7DD7 - chains A and B; structure by electron microscopy, 3.20 A resolution.

# Chain A (and B)
Protein: Calcium-Sensing Receptor
Organism: Gallus gallus
Notes: chain B of this document is another copy of the same molecule, construct and numbering; everything in this record applies to it too
Chain sequence (1069 residues; numbered 1 to 1069; the number before each row is that of its first residue):
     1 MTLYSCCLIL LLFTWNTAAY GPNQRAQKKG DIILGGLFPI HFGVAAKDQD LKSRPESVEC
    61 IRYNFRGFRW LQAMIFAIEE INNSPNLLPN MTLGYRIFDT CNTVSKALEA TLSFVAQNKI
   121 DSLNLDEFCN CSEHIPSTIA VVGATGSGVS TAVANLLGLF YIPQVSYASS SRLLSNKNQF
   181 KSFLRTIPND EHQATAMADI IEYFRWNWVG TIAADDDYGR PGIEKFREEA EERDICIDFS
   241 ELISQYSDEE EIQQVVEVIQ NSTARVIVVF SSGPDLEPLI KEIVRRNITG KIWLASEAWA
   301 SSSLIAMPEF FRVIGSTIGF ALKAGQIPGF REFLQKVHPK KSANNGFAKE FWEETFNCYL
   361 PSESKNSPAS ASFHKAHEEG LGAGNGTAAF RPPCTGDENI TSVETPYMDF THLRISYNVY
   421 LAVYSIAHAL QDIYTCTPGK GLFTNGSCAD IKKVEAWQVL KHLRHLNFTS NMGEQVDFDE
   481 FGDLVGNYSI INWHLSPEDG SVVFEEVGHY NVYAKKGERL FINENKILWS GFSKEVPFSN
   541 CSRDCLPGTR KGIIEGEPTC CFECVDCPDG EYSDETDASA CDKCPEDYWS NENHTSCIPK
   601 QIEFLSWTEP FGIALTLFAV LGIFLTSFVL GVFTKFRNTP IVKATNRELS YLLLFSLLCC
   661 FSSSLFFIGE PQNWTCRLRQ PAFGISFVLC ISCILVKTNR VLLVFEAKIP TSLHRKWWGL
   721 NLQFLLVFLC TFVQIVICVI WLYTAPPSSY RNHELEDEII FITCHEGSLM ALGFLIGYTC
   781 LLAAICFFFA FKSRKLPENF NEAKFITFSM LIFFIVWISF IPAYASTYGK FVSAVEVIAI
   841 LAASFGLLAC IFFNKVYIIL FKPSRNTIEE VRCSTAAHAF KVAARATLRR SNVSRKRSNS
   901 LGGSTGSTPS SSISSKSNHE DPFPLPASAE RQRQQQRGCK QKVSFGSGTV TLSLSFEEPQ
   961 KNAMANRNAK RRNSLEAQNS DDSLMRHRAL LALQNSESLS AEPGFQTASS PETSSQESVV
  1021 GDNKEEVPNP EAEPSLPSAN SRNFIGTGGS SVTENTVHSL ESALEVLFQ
Unresolved in the structure: 1-19, 120-133, 360-391, 707-717, 868-1069 (chain B: 1-21, 123-135, 361-390, 707-717, 868-1069)
Cystine bridges: C60-C101, C236-C560, C358-C394, C436-C448, C541-C561, C545-C564, C567-C581, C584-C597
Glycans and other covalent adducts: N-acetylglucosamine (NAG) linked to N287, N399, N467, N487, N540
Metal / ion sites: Ca2+ site 1 near T100 (its only coordinating residue here); Ca2+ site 2 near S302 (its only coordinating residue here); Ca2+ site 3: G556 (shared with D234(B) of chain B)
Residues lining bound ligands:
  - Evocalcet (H43; 2-[4-[(3S)-3-[[(1R)-1-naphthalen-1-ylethyl]amino]pyrrolidin-1-yl]phenyl]ethanoic acid): Q680, F683, G684, F687, I776, T779, W817, I821, Y824, A825, E836, I840
  - tryptophan (TRP): R66, W70, T145, G146, S147, A168, S169, S170, Y218, S272, E297, A298, I415
Reported in the primary citation:
  - binding site for Evocalcet: Q680, F683, F687, W817, Y824, E836, I840
  - mutagenesis - W817A, Y824A: decreased binding to Evocalcet
  - mutagenesis - Q680A, F683A, F687A, E836A: abolished binding to Evocalcet
  - mutagenesis - S826C/T827C: increased signaling
  - mutagenesis - P822C: decreased signaling
  - mutagenesis - P822C, S826C/T827C: unchanged expression

# How chain A and chain B interact
Pairs across the interface (64):
  Y20(A) - S122(B)
  Q49(A) - R464(B)
  D50(A) - K461(B)  hydrogen bond (backbone-side chain)
  L51(A) - F443(B)
  L51(A) - W457(B)
  L51(A) - L460(B)  hydrophobic
  L51(A) - K461(B)
  L51(A) - R464(B)
  K52(A) - L442(B)
  K52(A) - F443(B)
  K52(A) - T444(B)  hydrogen bond (backbone-backbone)
  S53(A) - W457(B)
  R54(A) - E455(B)  salt bridge
  R54(A) - W457(B)
  P55(A) - Y161(B)  hydrophobic
  P55(A) - W457(B)
  V104(A) - Q179(B)
  S105(A) - L159(B)
  L108(A) - N155(B)
  L112(A) - L112(B)  hydrophobic
  L112(A) - L156(B)  hydrophobic
  L112(A) - L159(B)  hydrophobic
  A152(A) - N155(B)
  N155(A) - L108(B)
  L159(A) - S105(B)
  L159(A) - E109(B)
  Y161(A) - P55(B)  hydrophobic
  R172(A) - D215(B)  salt bridge
  R172(A) - L242(B)
  N178(A) - Y246(B)
  Q179(A) - V104(B)
  D215(A) - R172(B)  salt bridge
  R220(A) - L173(B)
  R227(A) - R227(B)
  S240(A) - R227(B)
  L242(A) - R172(B)
  Y246(A) - N178(B)
  F443(A) - L51(B)
  F443(A) - K52(B)
  T444(A) - K52(B)  hydrogen bond (backbone-backbone)
  E455(A) - R54(B)  salt bridge
  W457(A) - L51(B)
  W457(A) - S53(B)
  W457(A) - R54(B)
  W457(A) - P55(B)
  L460(A) - L51(B)  hydrophobic
  K461(A) - D50(B)  hydrogen bond (side chain-backbone)
  K461(A) - L51(B)
  R464(A) - Q49(B)  hydrogen bond (side chain-backbone)
  R464(A) - L51(B)
  R550(A) - R550(B)
  K551(A) - I553(B)
  K551(A) - E555(B)  salt bridge
  I553(A) - I553(B)  hydrophobic
  I553(A) - S579(B)
  E555(A) - K551(B)  salt bridge
  G556(A) - D234(B)
  E557(A) - T559(B)
  D577(A) - E555(B)
  S579(A) - I553(B)  hydrogen bond (side chain-backbone)
  S819(A) - S819(B)  hydrogen bond
  S826(A) - S826(B)
  S826(A) - T827(B)
  T827(A) - S826(B)
Other interface residues (no listed pair), chain A (53 interface residues in all): G21, E109, L156, F160, L173, E224, D234, L442, G552, T559
Other interface residues (no listed pair), chain B (51 interface residues in all): A152, F160, R220, E224, S240, G556, E557, D577

# In short
53 residues of chain A face 51 of chain B across their interface; the contacts include 7 hydrogen bonds and 6
salt bridges. Polar pairs include R54(A)-E455(B), R172(A)-D215(B) and K551(A)-E555(B). From the paper: a
binding site for Evocalcet at Q680(A), F683(A) and F687(A) among others; Q680A, F683A and F687A of chain A,
among others, abolish binding to Evocalcet; 8 substitutions were tested in all.
Chain A and chain B are both Calcium-Sensing Receptor (Gallus gallus); the structure, Structure of
Calcium-Sensing Receptor in complex with Evocalcet, was determined by electron microscopy, deposited together
with 7DD5 and 7DD6.
